Entry 8UCP (electron microscopy, 3.28 A resolution); this record covers chains A and c of the 10 polymer chains in the assembly.

== Chain A ==
Molecule: Synaptic vesicular amine transporter
Organism: Homo sapiens
UniProtKB: Q05940 (VMAT2_HUMAN); residues 1-514 here = UniProt positions 1-514
Chain sequence (514 residues; numbered 1 to 514; the number before each row is that of its first residue):
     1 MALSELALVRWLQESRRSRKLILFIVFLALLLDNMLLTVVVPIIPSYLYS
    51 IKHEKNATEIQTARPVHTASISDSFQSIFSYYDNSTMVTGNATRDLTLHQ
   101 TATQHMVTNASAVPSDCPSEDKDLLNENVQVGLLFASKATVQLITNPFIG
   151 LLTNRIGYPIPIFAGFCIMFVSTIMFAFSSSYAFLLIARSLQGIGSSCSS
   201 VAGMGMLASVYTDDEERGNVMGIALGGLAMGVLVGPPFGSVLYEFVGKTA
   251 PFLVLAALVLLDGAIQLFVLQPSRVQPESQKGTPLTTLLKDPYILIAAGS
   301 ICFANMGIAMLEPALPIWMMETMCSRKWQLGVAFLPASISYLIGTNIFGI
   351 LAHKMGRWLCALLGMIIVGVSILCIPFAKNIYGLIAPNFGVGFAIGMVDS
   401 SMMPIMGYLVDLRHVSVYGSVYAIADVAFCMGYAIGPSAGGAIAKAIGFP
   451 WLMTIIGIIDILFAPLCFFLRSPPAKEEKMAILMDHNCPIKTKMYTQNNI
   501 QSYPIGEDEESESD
Unresolved in the structure: 1-17, 42-132, 273-277, 477-514
UniProt features mapped onto this chain:
  - binding site (serotonin): L228, V232, N305, I308, E312, F334, Y341, D399, Y433
  - modified residue (Phosphoserine): S511, S513
  - glycosylation (N-linked (GlcNAc...) asparagine): N84, N91
  - natural variant: P387 (P387L: In PKDYS2)
  - mutagenesis: D33 (D33A: Abolishes dopamine uptake; D33N: Abolishes dopamine uptake. Abolishes serotonin uptake), N34 (N34A: Abolishes binding to reserpine. Reduces binding to dihydrotetrabenazine. Reduces serotonin uptake; N34D: Abolishes binding to dihydrotetrabenazine. Reduces serotonin uptake ...), L37 (L37A: Abolishes binding to dihydrotetrabenazine; L37F: Reduces sensitivity to tetrabenazine. Reduces fluorescent false neurotransmitter FFN206 uptake. Abolishes binding to dihydrotetrabenazine ...), T38 (T38A: Abolishes binding to dihydrotetrabenazine. Abolishes dopamine uptake), V41 (V41A: Abolishes binding to dihydrotetrabenazine. Reduces dopamine uptake), P45 (P45A: Abolishes dopamine uptake), E127 (E127A: Reduces serotonin uptake), F135 (F135A: Abolishes binding to dihydrotetrabenazine. Reduces sensitivity to tetrabenazine. Abolishes FFN206 uptake. Abolishes binding to dihydrotetrabenazine. Abolishes serotonin uptake), K138 (K138A: Reduces dopamine uptake. Abolishes binding to dihydrotetrabenazine. Abolishes serotonin uptake), R189 (R189A: Abolishes binding to dihydrotetrabenazine. Abolishes serotonin uptake; R189K: Abolishes binding to dihydrotetrabenazine. Abolishes binding to tetrabenazine. Abolishes serotonin uptake ...), S196 (S196A: Reduces dopamine uptake), M204 (M204A: Reduces dopamine uptake), 27 further mutagenesis entries in UniProt
Residues lining bound ligands: serotonin (SRO): N34, L228, V232, N305, I308, E312, Y341, I395, D399, Y433

== Chain c ==
Molecule: Cytochrome c oxidase subunit 3
Organism: Komagataella pastoris
UniProtKB: F2R0J6 (F2R0J6_KOMPC); residue numbers follow UniProt; this construct covers 1-268
Chain sequence (268 residues; each row starts with the number of its first residue):
     1 MRIQNRENLQLFPFHLVTNSPWPLTTSLALMSLALTLGLTMHGYIGNHLW
    51 LFLAISLVLSSIFLWVRDVVIEGTYLGDHTIAVRKGLNIGFMLFVLSEIL
   101 IFAALFWSYFHSAMGPTIEIGCQWPPVGITSIKPTELPLLNTIILLASGA
   151 TVTWAHHSILYKDRQGTLVGLFITTLLIILFVGCQVLEYTWATFTIADSV
   201 FGSIFYAGTGLHFIHMVMLIVMLAICYARMYFYHFTSNHHLGLETTILYL
   251 HVLDIIWLFLYIVFYWWG
Construct notes: conflict I45 (Met in F2R0J6), I55 (Met in F2R0J6), I62 (Met in F2R0J6), I81 (Met in F2R0J6), I89 (Met in F2R0J6), I101 (Met in F2R0J6), I120 (Met in F2R0J6), I129 (Met in F2R0J6), I132 (Met in F2R0J6), I143 (Met in F2R0J6), I247 (Met in F2R0J6), L248 (Thr in F2R0J6)
Residues lining bound ligands:
  - phosphatidylethanolamine (PTY), molecule 1: H15, V17, T26, L30, I62, W65, V66, V69, E72, H79, L87, G90, F91, F94
  - phosphatidylethanolamine (PTY), molecule 2: F63, V66, V69, V70, G73, T74, H79, L87, F91, F94, M218, V221, M222, I225, R229, H234, F235, H239, H240, L241, G242, T245

== Chain A / chain c interface ==
Contacting residue pairs (16; chain A residue first):
  R326(A) - K85(c)
  W328(A) - K85(c)
  F348(A) - I262(c)  hydrophobic
  I350(A) - M114(c)  hydrophobic
  L351(A) - I262(c)  hydrophobic
  K354(A) - W267(c)
  K354(A) - G268(c)
  F377(A) - H157(c)
  K379(A) - H157(c)
  K379(A) - L160(c)
  N380(A) - H156(c)
  Y382(A) - N88(c)
  Y382(A) - M92(c)  hydrophobic
  F389(A) - I255(c)  hydrophobic
  F389(A) - F259(c)  hydrophobic
  F393(A) - F259(c)  hydrophobic
Interface residues without a listed pair, chain A (14 interface residues in all): I347, M355
Interface residues without a listed pair, chain c (17 interface residues in all): I89, F110, L248, V263, W266

== Summary ==
14 residues of chain A and 17 residues of chain c are in contact. Bound to chain A: serotonin. Chain c binds
phosphatidylethanolamine. From UniProt: 9 serotonin-binding residues and 39 mutagenesis sites on chain A.
Chain A is Synaptic vesicular amine transporter (Homo sapiens) and chain c is Cytochrome c oxidase subunit 3
(Komagataella pastoris); the structure, Komagataella pastoris Cytochrome c oxidase in complex with human VMAT2
and Serotonin, was determined by electron microscopy.
